Entry 1H66 (X-ray diffraction, 2.00 A resolution); this record covers chains A and C.

# Chain A (and C)
Molecule: Nad(p)h dehydrogenase [quinone] 1
Source organism: Homo sapiens
Notes: EC 1.6.99.2; chain C of this document is another copy of the same molecule, construct and numbering; everything in this record applies to it too
UniProt: P15559 (DHQU_HUMAN); residues 1-273 here correspond to UniProt positions 2-274 (UniProt number = residue number + 1)
Chain sequence (273 residues; numbered 1 to 273; the number before each row is that of its first residue):
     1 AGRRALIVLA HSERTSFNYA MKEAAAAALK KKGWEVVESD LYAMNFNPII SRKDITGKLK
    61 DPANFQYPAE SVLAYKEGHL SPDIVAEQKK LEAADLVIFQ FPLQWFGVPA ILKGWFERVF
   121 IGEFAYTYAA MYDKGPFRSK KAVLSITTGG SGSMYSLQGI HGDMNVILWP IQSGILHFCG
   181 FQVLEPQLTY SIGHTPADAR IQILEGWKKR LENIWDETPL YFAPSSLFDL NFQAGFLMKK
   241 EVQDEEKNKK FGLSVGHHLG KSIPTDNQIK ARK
Differences from the reference sequence: conflict Ala1 (Val2 in P15559)
Residues lining bound ligands:
  - FAD (flavin-adenine dinucleotide), molecule 1: His11, Thr15, Ser16, Phe17, Asn18, Ala20, Pro102, Leu103, Gln104, Trp105, Phe106, Thr147, Thr148, Gly149, Gly150, Tyr155, Ile192, Arg200, Ile201, Leu204
  - FAD, molecule 2: Ile50, Gln66, Tyr67, Pro68, Glu117
  - RH1 (2,5-diaziridin-1-yl-3-(hydroxymethyl)-6-methylcyclohexa-2,5-diene-1,4-dione), molecule 1: Trp105, Phe106, Gly149, Gly150, Met154, His161
  - RH1, molecule 2: Tyr126, Tyr128, Phe178, Phe232
Curated features (UniProtKB/Swiss-Prot):
  - binding site (FAD): His11, Phe17, Asn18, Gln66, Leu103 to Phe106, Thr147 to Gly150, Tyr155, Arg200
  - binding site (substrate): Ala125 to Thr127
  - modified residue: Ser81 (Phosphoserine)
  - cross-link (Glycyl lysine isopeptide (Lys-Gly)): Lys249 (interchain with G-Cter in SUMO2), Lys250 (interchain with G-Cter in SUMO2)
Reported in the primary citation:
  - binding site for RH1: Trp105, Phe106, Tyr128, Gly149, Gly150, His161, Phe178
  - conformationally variable residues (side-chain flip): Phe106, Tyr128, His194
  - catalytic residues: Tyr132, His161 (proposed by the authors, not directly observed)

# Chain A / chain C interface
Contacting residue pairs (120; chain A residue first):
  Glu13(A) - Arg52(C)  salt bridge
  Glu13(A) - Phe65(C)
  Thr15(A) - Ala63(C)
  Thr15(A) - Asn64(C)
  Tyr42(A) - Ile49(C)  hydrophobic
  Tyr42(A) - Ile50(C)  hydrogen bond (side chain-backbone)
  Pro48(A) - Ile49(C)  hydrophobic
  Pro48(A) - Ala110(C)
  Ile49(A) - Tyr42(C)  hydrophobic
  Ile49(A) - Pro48(C)
  Ile50(A) - Tyr42(C)  hydrogen bond (backbone-side chain)
  Arg52(A) - Glu13(C)  salt bridge
  Ala63(A) - Thr15(C)
  Phe65(A) - Glu13(C)
  Gln104(A) - Ile50(C)
  Gln104(A) - Lys113(C)  hydrogen bond (backbone-side chain)
  Gln104(A) - Glu117(C)  hydrogen bond
  Trp105(A) - Lys113(C)
  Trp105(A) - Phe116(C)
  Trp105(A) - Glu117(C)
  Trp105(A) - Phe120(C)
  Trp105(A) - Tyr126(C)  hydrophobic
  Trp105(A) - Gly174(C)
  Trp105(A) - Ile175(C)  hydrophobic
  Trp105(A) - Phe178(C)  hydrophobic
  Trp105(A) - Cys179(C)  hydrophobic
  Phe106(A) - Pro170(C)
  Phe106(A) - Gly174(C)
  Gly107(A) - Lys113(C)
  Val108(A) - Lys113(C)  hydrogen bond (backbone-side chain)
  Pro109(A) - Glu117(C)
  Ala110(A) - Pro48(C)
  Ala110(A) - Ala110(C)
  Ala110(A) - Lys113(C)
  Ala110(A) - Gly114(C)
  Ala110(A) - Glu117(C)  hydrogen bond (backbone-side chain)
  Ile111(A) - Ile49(C)  hydrophobic
  Lys113(A) - Gln104(C)  hydrogen bond (side chain-backbone)
  Lys113(A) - Trp105(C)
  Lys113(A) - Gly107(C)
  Lys113(A) - Val108(C)  hydrogen bond (side chain-backbone)
  Gly114(A) - Ala110(C)
  Phe116(A) - Trp105(C)
  Glu117(A) - Gln104(C)  hydrogen bond
  Glu117(A) - Trp105(C)
  Glu117(A) - Val108(C)
  Glu117(A) - Pro109(C)
  Glu117(A) - Ala110(C)  hydrogen bond (side chain-backbone)
  Phe120(A) - Trp105(C)
  Tyr126(A) - Trp105(C)  hydrophobic
  Tyr132(A) - Phe106(C)
  Tyr132(A) - Ile160(C)  hydrophobic
  Tyr132(A) - His161(C)  hydrogen bond
  Ser153(A) - Gly235(C)  hydrogen bond (side chain-backbone)
  Ser153(A) - Leu237(C)
  Met154(A) - Gly235(C)
  Met154(A) - Phe236(C)  hydrophobic
  Ser156(A) - Leu237(C)
  Leu157(A) - His257(C)
  Leu157(A) - His258(C)
  Leu157(A) - Leu259(C)
  Gln158(A) - Phe228(C)
  Gln158(A) - Leu237(C)
  Gln158(A) - Met238(C)  hydrogen bond (backbone-backbone)
  Gln158(A) - Gln243(C)
  Gly159(A) - Phe228(C)
  Gly159(A) - Phe236(C)
  Gly159(A) - His257(C)  hydrogen bond (backbone-side chain)
  Ile160(A) - Tyr132(C)
  Ile160(A) - Phe228(C)  hydrophobic
  Ile160(A) - Phe236(C)  hydrogen bond (backbone-backbone)
  Ile160(A) - His257(C)  hydrogen bond (backbone-side chain)
  His161(A) - Tyr132(C)  hydrogen bond
  His161(A) - Trp169(C)
  His161(A) - Phe178(C)
  Gly162(A) - Gly256(C)
  Gly162(A) - His257(C)
  Asp163(A) - Gly256(C)  hydrogen bond (backbone-backbone)
  Asp163(A) - His258(C)  salt bridge
  Val166(A) - Val166(C)  hydrophobic
  Val166(A) - Trp169(C)
  Val166(A) - Val255(C)
  Trp169(A) - His161(C)
  Trp169(A) - Val166(C)
  Gly174(A) - Trp105(C)
  Gly174(A) - Phe106(C)
  Ile175(A) - Trp105(C)
  Phe178(A) - Trp105(C)  hydrophobic
  Phe178(A) - His161(C)
  Cys179(A) - Trp105(C)  hydrophobic
  Phe228(A) - Gln158(C)
  Phe228(A) - Gly159(C)
  Phe228(A) - Ile160(C)  hydrophobic
  Leu230(A) - Ile160(C)  hydrophobic
  Gly235(A) - Ser153(C)  hydrogen bond (backbone-side chain)
  Gly235(A) - Met154(C)
  Phe236(A) - Met154(C)  hydrophobic
  Phe236(A) - Gln158(C)
  Phe236(A) - Gly159(C)
  Phe236(A) - Ile160(C)  hydrogen bond (backbone-backbone)
  Leu237(A) - Ser153(C)
  Leu237(A) - Ser156(C)
  Leu237(A) - Gln158(C)
  Leu237(A) - Gly159(C)
  Met238(A) - Gln158(C)  hydrogen bond (backbone-backbone)
  Val255(A) - Val166(C)  hydrophobic
  Gly256(A) - Gly162(C)
  Gly256(A) - Asp163(C)  hydrogen bond (backbone-backbone)
  His257(A) - Leu157(C)
  His257(A) - Gly159(C)  hydrogen bond (side chain-backbone)
  His257(A) - Ile160(C)
  His257(A) - Gly162(C)
  His258(A) - Leu157(C)
  His258(A) - Asp163(C)  salt bridge
  Leu259(A) - Leu157(C)
  Gly260(A) - Ser262(C)  hydrogen bond (backbone-side chain)
  Lys261(A) - Ser262(C)
  Ser262(A) - Gly260(C)  hydrogen bond (side chain-backbone)
  Ser262(A) - Lys261(C)
  Ile263(A) - Ile263(C)  hydrophobic
Other interface residues (no listed pair), chain A (61 interface residues in all): Arg14, Asn64, Met131, Ser151, Pro170, Gln243
Other interface residues (no listed pair), chain C (61 interface residues in all): Phe46, Ile111, Met131, Ile167, Leu230
From the paper, about this interface:
  - residue pairs: Tyr132(A)-His161(C) (hydrogen bond)

# Summary
The chain A/chain C interface involves 61 residues from each chain; the contacts include 25 hydrogen bonds and
4 salt bridges. Polar pairs include Glu13(A)-Arg52(C), Asp163(A)-His258(C) and Tyr42(A)-Ile50(C). The authors
report a hydrogen bond between Tyr132(A) and His161(C). From the paper: catalytic residues Tyr132(A) and
His161(A); a binding site for RH1 at Trp105(A), Phe106(A) and Tyr128(A) among others.
Both chains are Nad(p)h dehydrogenase [quinone] 1 (Homo sapiens). Entry 1H66 (CRYSTAL STRUCTURE OF HUMAN
NAD[P]H-QUINONE OXIDOREDUCTASE CO WITH 2,5-diaziridinyl-3-hydroxyl-6-methyl-1,4-benzoquinone) was determined
by X-ray diffraction (same publication as 1GG5 and 1H69).
